6VXP - chains A and G of the 7 polymer chains in the assembly; structure by electron microscopy, 3.39 A resolution.

[Chain A (and G)]
Protein: Mechanosensitive ion channel protein 1, mitochondrial
Source organism: Arabidopsis thaliana
Notes: chain G of this document is another copy of the same molecule, construct and numbering; everything in this record applies to it too
UniProt: Q8VZL4 (MSL1_ARATH); numbering as in UniProt (aligned over 80-497)
Chain sequence (428 residues; numbered 79 to 506; the number before each row is that of its first residue):
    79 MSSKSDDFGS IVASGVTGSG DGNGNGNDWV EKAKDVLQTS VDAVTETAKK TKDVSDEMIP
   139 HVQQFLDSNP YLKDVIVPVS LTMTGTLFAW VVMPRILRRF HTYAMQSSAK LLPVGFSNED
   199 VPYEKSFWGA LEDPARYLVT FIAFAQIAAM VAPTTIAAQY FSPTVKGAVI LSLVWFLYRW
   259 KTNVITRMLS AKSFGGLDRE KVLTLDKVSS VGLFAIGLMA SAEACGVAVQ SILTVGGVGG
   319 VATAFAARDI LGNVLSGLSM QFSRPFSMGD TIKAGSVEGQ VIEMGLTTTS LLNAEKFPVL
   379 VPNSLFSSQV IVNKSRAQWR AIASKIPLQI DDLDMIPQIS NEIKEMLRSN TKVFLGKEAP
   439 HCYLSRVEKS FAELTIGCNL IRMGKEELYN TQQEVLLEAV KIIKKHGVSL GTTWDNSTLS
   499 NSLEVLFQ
Unresolved in the structure: 79-202, 230-235, 270-275, 492-506
Differences from the reference sequence: initiating methionine (79); expression tag (498-506)

[Interface between chain A and chain G]
Residue-residue contacts (73):
  E278(A) with R342(G), salt bridge
  K279(A) with F340(G), hydrogen bond (side chain-backbone); R342(G)
  T282(A) with L336(G); Q339(G); F340(G)
  L283(A) with F340(G), hydrophobic
  V305(A) with I248(G), hydrophobic
  A306(A) with I248(G), hydrophobic; A298(G), hydrophobic; E301(G)
  V307(A) with E301(G)
  Q308(A) with E301(G), hydrogen bond (backbone-side chain); L311(G)
  S309(A) with I294(G); M297(G); A298(G); E301(G), hydrogen bond (backbone-side chain)
  V313(A) with I294(G), hydrophobic
  A320(A) with A322(G), hydrophobic
  T321(A) with L333(G)
  F323(A) with F323(G), hydrophobic
  A324(A) with L329(G), hydrophobic; L333(G), hydrophobic
  A325(A) with L333(G), hydrophobic
  D327(A) with S385(G)
  I328(A) with S337(G)
  N331(A) with S385(G)
  L370(A) with W397(G), hydrophobic
  A372(A) with A399(G)
  K374(A) with A395(G); W397(G); A399(G)
  F375(A) with V390(G), hydrophobic; K392(G); A395(G), hydrophobic; R398(G)
  P376(A) with I389(G); V390(G); N391(G), hydrogen bond (backbone-backbone); R394(G); A395(G)
  V377(A) with I389(G)
  L378(A) with P343(G), hydrophobic; V388(G); I389(G), hydrogen bond (backbone-backbone)
  P380(A) with S385(G); Q387(G)
  L383(A) with S386(G); V388(G), hydrophobic
  P405(A) with V445(G)
  Q407(A) with K447(G), hydrogen bond
  E464(A) with A437(G)
  Y467(A) with H439(G); Y441(G), hydrophobic
  Q471(A) with I414(G); S418(G); Y441(G); L442(G)
  L474(A) with L442(G), hydrophobic
  L475(A) with L411(G), hydrophobic; P415(G), hydrophobic; L442(G), hydrophobic
  V478(A) with L411(G), hydrophobic; V445(G), hydrophobic
  L488(A) with E446(G); K447(G)
  G489(A) with E446(G); K447(G), hydrogen bond (backbone-backbone)
  T490(A) with E446(G); K447(G)
  T491(A) with R444(G); E446(G), hydrogen bond (backbone-side chain)
Other interface residues (no listed pair), chain A (51 interface residues in all): V286, G304, T312, V316, Q358, N371, E373, V379, N468, K479, K482, S487
Other interface residues (no listed pair), chain G (55 interface residues in all): K244, V247, G315, G318, V319, R326, G330, D409, D412, K422, E436, C440, S443, N457

[In short]
51 residues of chain A face 55 of chain G across their interface; the contacts include 8 hydrogen bonds and 1
salt bridge. Among the polar pairs are E278(A)-R342(G), K279(A)-F340(G) and Q308(A)-E301(G).
Chain A and chain G are both Mechanosensitive ion channel protein 1, mitochondrial (Arabidopsis thaliana); the
structure, Cryo-EM structure of Arabidopsis thaliana MSL1 in lipid nanodisc, was determined by electron
microscopy together with 6VXM and 6VXN from the same study.
